1S3G - chain A; structure by X-ray diffraction, 2.25 A resolution.

Chain A:
Molecule: Adenylate kinase
Source organism: Sporosarcina globispora
Notes: EC 2.7.4.3
UniProt: P84139 (KAD_BACGO); residues 1-217 here = UniProt positions 1-217
Sequence (217 residues; each row starts with the number of its first residue):
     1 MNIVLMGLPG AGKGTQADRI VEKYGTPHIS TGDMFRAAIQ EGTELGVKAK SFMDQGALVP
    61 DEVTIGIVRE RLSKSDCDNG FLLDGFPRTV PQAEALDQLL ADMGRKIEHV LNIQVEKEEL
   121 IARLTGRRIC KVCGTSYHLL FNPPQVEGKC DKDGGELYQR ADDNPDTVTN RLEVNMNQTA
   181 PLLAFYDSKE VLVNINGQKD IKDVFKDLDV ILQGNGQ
Metal / ion sites: Zn2+: Cys-130, Cys-133, Cys-150, Asp-153
Small-molecule neighbours: bis(adenosine)-5'-pentaphosphate (AP5): Leu-8, Pro-9, Gly-10, Ala-11, Gly-12, Lys-13, Gly-14, Thr-15, Thr-31, Gly-32, Phe-35, Arg-36, Phe-52, Met-53, Ala-57, Leu-58, Val-59, Thr-64, Gly-85, Phe-86, Arg-88, Gln-92, Glu-119, Arg-123, Leu-124, Arg-127, Ser-136, Tyr-137, His-138, Phe-141, Asn-142, Arg-160, Asp-162, Arg-171, Gly-197, Lys-199, Asp-200, Ile-201, Val-204
What the authors report for this chain:
  - Zn2+ coordination: Cys-130, Cys-133, Cys-150, Asp-153
  - contacts within the chain: Lys-23/Asp-209, Asp-18/Lys-152 (salt bridge)

Overview:
Chain A binds bis(adenosine)-5'-pentaphosphate. Cys-130, Cys-133, Cys-150 and Asp-153 form the Zn2+ site. From
the paper: Zn2+ coordination by Cys-130, Cys-133 and Cys-150 among others; contacts within the chain involving
Lys-23, Asp-209 and Lys-152 among others.
Chain A is Adenylate kinase (Sporosarcina globispora); the structure, Crystal structure of adenylate kinase
from Bacillus globisporus, was determined by X-ray diffraction (same publication as 1P3J).
